Entry 6AP8 (X-ray diffraction, 1.27 A resolution); this record covers chain A.

Chain A:
Molecule: Strigolactone esterase D14
From: Oryza sativa subsp. japonica
Notes: EC 3.1.-.-
Reference sequence: Q10QA5 (D14_ORYSJ); numbering as in UniProt (aligned over 52-318)
Sequence (269 residues; each row starts with the number of its first residue):
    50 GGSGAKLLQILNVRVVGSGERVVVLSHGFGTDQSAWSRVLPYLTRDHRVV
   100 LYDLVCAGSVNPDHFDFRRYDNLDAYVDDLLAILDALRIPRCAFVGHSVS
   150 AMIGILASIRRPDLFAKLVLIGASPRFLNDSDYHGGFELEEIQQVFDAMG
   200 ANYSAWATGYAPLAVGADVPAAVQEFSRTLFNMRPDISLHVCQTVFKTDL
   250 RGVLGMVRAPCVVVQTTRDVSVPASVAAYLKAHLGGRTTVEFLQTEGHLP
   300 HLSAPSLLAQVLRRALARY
Not modelled in the structure: 50-52
Sequence notes: expression tag (50-51)
Small-molecule neighbours: BNY (2-[(2-methyl-3-nitrophenyl)amino]benzoic acid): Phe-78, Ser-147, Val-148, Phe-176, Phe-186, Val-194, Met-198, Trp-205, Tyr-209, Val-240, Cys-241, Val-244, Phe-245, Ser-270, His-297
Swiss-Prot annotation at these positions:
  - active site: Ser-147 (Nucleophile), Asp-268, His-297
  - binding site (substrate): Ser-147, Cys-241, His-297
Reported in the primary citation:
  - binding site for BNY: Tyr-209, Cys-241

Summary:
Bound to chain A: compound BNY. Curated annotation (UniProt) lists 3 active-site residues and 3
substrate-binding residues. The paper reports a binding site for BNY at Tyr-209 and Cys-241.
Chain A is Strigolactone esterase D14 (Oryza sativa subsp. japonica); the structure, Crystal Structure of rice
D14 bound to 2-(2-methyl-3-nitroanilino)benzoic acid, was determined by X-ray diffraction, deposited together
with 6AP6 and 6AP7.
